Entry 8JUE (X-ray diffraction, 2.39 A resolution); this record covers chains A and B of the 4 polymer chains in the assembly.

[Chain A (and B)]
Molecule: Glutaminase kidney isoform, mitochondrial
Source organism: Homo sapiens
Notes: EC 3.5.1.2; chain B of this document is another copy of the same molecule, construct and numbering; everything in this record applies to it too
Reference sequence: O94925 (GLSK_HUMAN), isoform O94925-3; residue numbers follow UniProt; this construct covers 71-595
Sequence (533 residues; numbered 63 to 595; the number before each row is that of its first residue):
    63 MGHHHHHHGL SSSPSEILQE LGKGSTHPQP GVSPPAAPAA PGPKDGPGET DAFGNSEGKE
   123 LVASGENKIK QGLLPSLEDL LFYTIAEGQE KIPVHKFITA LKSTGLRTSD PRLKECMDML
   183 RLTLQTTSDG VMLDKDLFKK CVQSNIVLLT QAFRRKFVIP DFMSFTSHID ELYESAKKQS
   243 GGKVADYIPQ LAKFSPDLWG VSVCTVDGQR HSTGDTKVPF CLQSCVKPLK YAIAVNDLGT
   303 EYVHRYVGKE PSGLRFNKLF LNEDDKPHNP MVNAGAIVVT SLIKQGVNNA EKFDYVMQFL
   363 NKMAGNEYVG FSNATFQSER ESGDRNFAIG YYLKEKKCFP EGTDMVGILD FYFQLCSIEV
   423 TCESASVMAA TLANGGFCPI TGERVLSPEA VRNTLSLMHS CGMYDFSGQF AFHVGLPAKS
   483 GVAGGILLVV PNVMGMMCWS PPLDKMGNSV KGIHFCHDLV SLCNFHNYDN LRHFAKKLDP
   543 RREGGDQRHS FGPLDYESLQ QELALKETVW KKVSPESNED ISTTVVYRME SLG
Unresolved in the structure: 63-137, 187-192, 545-595 (chain B: 63-138, 190-192, 545-595)
Construct notes: initiating methionine (63); expression tag (64-70)
Swiss-Prot annotation at these positions:
  - region: Gly-315 to Phe-322 (Highly mobile activation loop)
  - binding site (substrate): Ser-286, Asn-335, Glu-381, Asn-388, Tyr-414, Tyr-466, Val-484
  - site: Leu-72, Ser-73 (Cleavage)
  - modified residue: Lys-130 (N6-succinyllysine), Lys-164 (N6-succinyllysine), Lys-311 (N6-acetyllysine)
  - natural variant: Arg-272 (R272K: In DEE71), Pro-313 (P313L: In GDPAG), Ser-482 (S482C: In CASGID)
  - mutagenesis: Tyr-249 (Y249A: Loss of enzyme activity), Ser-286 (S286A: Loss of enzyme activity), Lys-289 (K289A: Loss of enzyme activity), Phe-318 (F318Y: No effect on catalytic activity. Loss of inhibition by BPTES; when associated with S-322), Leu-321 (L321A: Decreased enzyme activity), Phe-322 (F322S: No effect on catalytic activity. Loss of inhibition by BPTES; when associated with Y-318), Leu-323 (L323A: Decreased enzyme activity), Tyr-394 (Y394A: Decreased enzyme activity; Y394L: No effect on catalytic activity. Loss of inhibition by BPTES), Tyr-466 (Y466A: Loss of enzyme activity)
Ligand contacts: V59 (2-(3-phenoxyphenyl)-N-[5-[[(3R)-1-pyridazin-3-ylpyrrolidin-3-yl]amino]-1,3,4-thiadiazol-2-yl]ethanamide): Phe-318, Lys-320, Leu-321, Phe-322, Leu-323, Asn-324, Glu-325, Tyr-394

[Chain A / chain B interface]
Residue-residue contacts (18):
  Leu-321(A) / Leu-321(B)  hydrophobic
  Phe-322(A) / Tyr-394(B)  hydrophobic
  Asp-386(A) / Tyr-393(B)
  Asp-386(A) / Lys-396(B)  salt bridge
  Arg-387(A) / Glu-397(B)
  Phe-389(A) / Tyr-393(B)  hydrophobic
  Ala-390(A) / Ala-390(B)
  Ala-390(A) / Tyr-393(B)
  Ala-390(A) / Tyr-394(B)
  Tyr-393(A) / Asp-386(B)
  Tyr-393(A) / Phe-389(B)  hydrophobic
  Tyr-393(A) / Ala-390(B)
  Tyr-393(A) / Tyr-393(B)  hydrophobic
  Tyr-394(A) / Phe-322(B)  hydrophobic
  Tyr-394(A) / Ala-390(B)
  Lys-396(A) / Asp-386(B)  salt bridge
  Glu-397(A) / Asp-386(B)
  Glu-397(A) / Arg-387(B)
Other interface residues (no listed pair), chain A (11 interface residues in all): Lys-320
Other interface residues (no listed pair), chain B (12 interface residues in all): Lys-320, Lys-398

[Overview]
11 residues of chain A and 12 residues of chain B are in contact, with 2 salt bridges. Its one salt-bridged
contact is Asp-386(A)/Lys-396(B). Ligands of chain A: compound V59. UniProt lists 7 substrate-binding residues
and 9 mutagenesis sites on chain A.
Chain A and chain B are both Glutaminase kidney isoform, mitochondrial (Homo sapiens); the structure, Crystal
structure of glutaminase C in complex with compound 11, was determined by X-ray diffraction, deposited
together with 8JUB.
